PDB entry 6WWU | electron microscopy, 2.70 A resolution | chains B and K of the 3 polymer chains in the assembly

Chain B:
Protein: Tubulin beta-2B chain
Source organism: Sus scrofa
UniProtKB: A0A287AGU7 (A0A287AGU7_PIG); numbering as in UniProt (aligned over 1-445)
Sequence (445 residues; numbered 1 to 445; the number before each row is that of its first residue):
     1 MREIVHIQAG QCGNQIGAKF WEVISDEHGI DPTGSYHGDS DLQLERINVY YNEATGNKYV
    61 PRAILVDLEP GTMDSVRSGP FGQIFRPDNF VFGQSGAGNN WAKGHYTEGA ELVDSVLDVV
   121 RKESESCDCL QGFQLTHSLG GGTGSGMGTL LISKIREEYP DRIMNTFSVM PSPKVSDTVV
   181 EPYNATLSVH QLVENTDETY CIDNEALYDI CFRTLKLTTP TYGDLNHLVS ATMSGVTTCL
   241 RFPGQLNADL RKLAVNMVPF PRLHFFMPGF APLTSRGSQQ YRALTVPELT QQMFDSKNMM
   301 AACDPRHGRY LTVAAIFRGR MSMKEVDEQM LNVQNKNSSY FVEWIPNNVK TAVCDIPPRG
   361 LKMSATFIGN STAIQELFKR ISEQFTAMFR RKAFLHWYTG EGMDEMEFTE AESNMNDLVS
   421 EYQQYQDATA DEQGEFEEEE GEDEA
Disordered / not traced: 432-445

Chain K:
Protein: Kinesin-like protein KIF14
Source organism: Mus musculus
UniProtKB: L0N7N1 (KIF14_MOUSE); numbering as in UniProt (aligned over 391-735)
Sequence (350 residues; row label = number of the first residue in the row):
   386 GPLGSNSQVT VAVRVRPFSK REKTEKASQV VFTNGEEITV EHPDMKQVYS FIYDVSFWSF
   446 DECHPGYASQ TTVYETLAAP LLDRAFEGYN TCLFAYGQTG SGKSYTMMGL NEEPGIIPRF
   506 CEDLFAQIAK KQTSEVSYHL EMSFFEVYNE KIHDLLVCKG ENGQRKQPLR AREHPVSGPY
   566 VEGLSMNVVS SYSDIQSWLE LGNKQRATAA TGMNDKSSRS HSVFTLVMTQ TKTEVVEGEE
   626 HDHRITSRIN LVDLAGSERC STAHSSGQRL KEGVSINKSL LTLGKVISAL SEQANGKRVF
   686 IPYRESTLTW LLKESLGGNS KTAMIATVSP AASNIEETLS TLRYATQARL
Disordered / not traced: 386-390
Differences from the reference sequence: expression tag (386-390)
Swiss-Prot annotation at these positions:
  - binding site (ATP): Gly-482 to Ser-489

Interface between chain B and chain K:
Contacting residue pairs - 23 pairs, chain B then chain K:
  Glu-157(B) / Lys-536(K)  salt bridge
  Glu-194(B) / Arg-689(K)  salt bridge
  Phe-260(B) / Lys-670(K)
  Phe-260(B) / Glu-690(K)
  Pro-261(B) / Glu-690(K)
  Arg-262(B) / Arg-689(K)  hydrogen bond (side chain-backbone)
  Met-406(B) / Arg-557(K)
  Met-406(B) / Tyr-565(K)
  Thr-409(B) / Pro-560(K)
  Glu-410(B) / Arg-557(K)  salt bridge
  Glu-410(B) / Glu-558(K)
  Glu-410(B) / Arg-689(K)
  Ser-413(B) / Glu-558(K)  hydrogen bond
  Asn-414(B) / Arg-689(K)
  Asp-417(B) / Phe-685(K)
  Asp-417(B) / Arg-689(K)  salt bridge
  Asp-417(B) / Lys-698(K)  salt bridge
  Ser-420(B) / Phe-685(K)
  Glu-421(B) / Glu-690(K)
  Gln-423(B) / Arg-683(K)
  Gln-424(B) / Arg-683(K)
  Gln-424(B) / Val-684(K)
  Asp-427(B) / Arg-683(K)  salt bridge
Interface residues without a listed pair, chain B (17 interface residues in all): Glu-407

Summary:
17 residues of chain B face 12 of chain K across their interface; the contacts include 2 hydrogen bonds and 6
salt bridges. Among the polar pairs are Glu-157(B)/Lys-536(K), Glu-194(B)/Arg-689(K) and
Glu-410(B)/Arg-557(K). From UniProt: 8 ATP-binding residues on chain K.
Here chain B is Tubulin beta-2B chain (Sus scrofa) and chain K is Kinesin-like protein KIF14 (Mus musculus).
Entry 6WWU (KIF14[391-735] - ADP-AlFx in complex with a microtubule) was determined by electron microscopy
(same publication as 6WWE, 6WWF, 6WWG, 6WWH, 6WWI, 6WWJ and 13 further entries).
